1QVF - chains 0 and P of the 31 polymer chains in the assembly; structure by X-ray diffraction, 3.10 A resolution.

# Chain 0
Molecule: 23S ribosomal RNA
Source organism: Haloarcula marismortui
Sequence (2922 nucleotides; row label = number of the first residue in the row):
     2 UUGGCUACUAUGCCAGCUGGUGGAUUGCUCGGCUCAGGCGCUGAUGAAGG
    52 ACGUGCCAAGCUGCGAUAAGCCAUGGGGAGCCGCACGGAGGCGAAGAACC
   102 AUGGAUUUCCGAAUGAGAAUCUCUCUAACAAUUGCUUCGCGCAAUGAGGA
   152 ACCCCGAGAACUGAAACAUCUCAGUAUCGGGAGGAACAGAAAACGCAAUG
   202 UGAUGUCGUUAGUAACCGCGAGUGAACGCGAUACAGCCCAAACCGAAGCC
   252 CUCACGGGCAAUGUGGUGUCAGGGCUACCUCUCAUCAGCCGACCGUCUCG
   302 ACGAAGUCUCUUGGAACAGAGCGUGAUACAGGGUGACAACCCCGUACUCG
   352 AGACCAGUACGACGUGCGGUAGUGCCAGAGUAGCGGGGGUUGGAUAUCCC
   402 UCGCGAAUAACGCAGGCAUCGACUGCGAAGGCUAAACACAACCUGAGACC
   452 GAUAGUGAACAAGUAGUGUGAACGAACGCUGCAAAGUACCCUCAGAAGGG
   502 AGGCGAAAUAGAGCAUGAAAUCAGUUGGCGAUCGAGCGACAGGGCAUACA
   552 AGGUCCCUCGACGAAUGACCGACGCGCGAGCGUCCAGUAAGACUCACGGG
   602 AAGCCGAUGUUCUGUCGUACGUUUUGAAAAACGAGCCAGGGAGUGUGUCU
   652 GCAUGGCAAGUCUAACCGGAGUAUCCGGGGAGGCACAGGGAAACCGACAU
   702 GGCCGCAGGGCUUUGCCCGAGGGCCGCCGUCUUCAAGGGCGGGGAGCCAU
   752 GUGGACACGACCCGAAUCCGGACGAUCUACGCAUGGACAAGAUGAAGCGU
   802 GCCGAAAGGCACGUGGAAGUCUGUUAGAGUUGGUGUCCUACAAUACCCUC
   852 UCGUGAUCUAUGUGUAGGGGUGAAAGGCCCAUCGAGUCCGGCAACAGCUG
   902 GUUCCAAUCGAAACAUGUCGAAGCAUGACCUCCGCCGAGGUAGUCUGUGA
   952 GGUAGAGCGACCGAUUGGUGUGUCCGCCUCCGAGAGGAGUCGGCACACCU
  1002 GUCAAACUCCAAACUUACAGACGCCGUUUGACGCGGGGAUUCCGGUGCGC
  1052 GGGGUAAGCCUGUGUACCAGGAGGGGAACAACCCAGAGAUAGGUUAAGGU
  1102 CCCCAAGUGUGGAUUAAGUGUAAUCCUCUGAAGGUGGUCUCGAGCCCUAG
  1152 ACAGCCGGGAGGUGAGCUUAGAAGCAGCUACCCUCUAAGAAAAGCGUAAC
  1202 AGCUUACCGGCCGAGGUUUGAGGCGCCCAAAAUGAUCGGGACUCAAAUCC
  1252 ACCACCGAGACCUGUCCGUACCACUCAUACUGGUAAUCGAGUAGAUUGGC
  1302 GCUCUAAUUGGAUGGAAGUAGGGGUGAAAACUCCUAUGGACCGAUUAGUG
  1352 ACGAAAAUCCUGGCCAUAGUAGCAGCGAUAGUCGGGUGAGAACCCCGACG
  1402 GCCUAAUGGAUAAGGGUUCCUCAGCACUGCUGAUCAGCUGAGGGUUAGCC
  1452 GGUCCUAAGUCAUACCGCAACUCGACUAUGACGAAAUGGGAAACGGGUUA
  1502 AUAUUCCCGUGCCACUAUGCAGUGAAAGUUGACGCCCUGGGGUCGAUCAC
  1552 GCUGGGCAUUCGCCCAGUCGAACCGUCCAACUCCGUGGAAGCCGUAAUGG
  1602 CAGGAAGCGGACGAACGGCGGCAUAGGGAAACGUGAUUCAACCUGGGGCC
  1652 CAUGAAAAGACGAGCAUAGUGUCCGUACCGAGAACCGACACAGGUGUCCA
  1702 UGGCGGCGAAAGCCAAGGCCUGUCGGGAGCAACCAACGUUAGGGAAUUCG
  1752 GCAAGUUAGUCCCGUACCUUCGGAAGAAGGGAUGCCUGCUCCGGAACGGA
  1802 GCAGGUCGCAGUGACUCGGAAGCUCGGACUGUCUAGUAACAACAUAGGUG
  1852 ACCGCAAAUCCGCAAGGACUCGUACGGUCACUGAAUCCUGCCCAGUGCAG
  1902 GUAUCUGAACACCUCGUACAAGAGGACGAAGGACCUGUCAACGGCGGGGG
  1952 UAACUAUGACCCUCUUAAGGUAGCGUAGUACCUUGCCGCAUCAGUAGCGG
  2002 CUUGCAUGAAUGGAUUAACCAGAGCUUCACUGUCCCAACGUUGGGCCCGG
  2052 UGAACUGUACAUUCCAGUGCGGAGUCUGGAGACACCCAGGGGGAAGCGAA
  2102 GACCCUAUGGAGCUUUACUGCAGGCUGUCGCUGAGACGUGGUCGCCGAUG
  2152 UGCAGCAUAGGUAGGAGACACUACACAGGUACCCGCGCUAGCGGGCCACC
  2202 GAGUCAACAGUGAAAUACUACCCGUCGGUGACUGCGACUCUCACUCCGGG
  2252 AGGAGGACACCGAUAGCCGGGCAGUUUGACUGGGGCGGUACGCGCUCGAA
  2302 AAGAUAUCGAGCGCGCCCUAUGGCUAUCUCAGCCGGGACAGAGACCCGGC
  2352 GAAGAGUGCAAGAGCAAAAGAUAGCUUGACAGUGUUCUUCCCAACGAGGA
  2402 ACGCUGACGCGAAAGCGUGGUCUAGCGAACCAAUUAGCCUGCUUGAUGCG
  2452 GGCAAUUGAUGACAGAAAAGCUACCCUAGGGAUAACAGAGUCGUCACUCG
  2502 CAAGAGCACAUAUCGACCGAGUGGCUUGCUACCUCGAUGUCGGUUCCCUC
  2552 CAUCCUGCCCGUGCAGAAGCGGGCAAGGGUGAGGUUGUUCGCCUAUUAAA
  2602 GGAGGUCGUGAGCUGGGUUUAGACCGUCGUGAGACAGGUCGGCUGCUAUC
  2652 UACUGGGUGUGUAAUGGUGUCUGACAAGAACGACCGUAUAGUACGAGAGG
  2702 AACUACGGUUGGUGGCCACUGGUGUACCGGUUGUUCGAGAGAGCACGUGC
  2752 CGGGUAGCCACGCCACACGGGGUAAGAGCUGAACGCAUCUAAGCUCGAAA
  2802 CCCACUUGGAAAAGAGACACCGCCGAGGUCCCGCGUACAAGACGCGGUCG
  2852 AUAGACUCGGGGUGUGCGCGUCGAGGUAACGAGACGUUAAGCCCACGAGC
  2902 ACUAACAGACCAAAGCCAUCAU
Unresolved in the structure: 2-9, 126-127, 715, 971-998, 1560, 1952-1963, 2137-2236, 2339-2343, 2665-2666, 2915-2923
Bound ions: Mg2+ site 1 near G28 (its only coordinating residue here); Na+ site 1: C40, G41; Na+ site 2: G56, A59, G61; Na+ site 3 near U108 (its only coordinating residue here); Mg2+ site 2 near U115 (its only coordinating residue here); Na+ site 4: C141, G142; Na+ site 5 near U146 (its only coordinating residue here); Mg2+ site 3: C162, U2276; K+ site 1: C162, U163, U172; Mg2+ site 4: A165, A167, C168; Na+ site 6: A165, A166, A167; Mg2+ site 5: A166, G219; 63 more Na+ sites not listed; 98 more Mg2+ sites not listed; 1 more K+ sites not listed

# Chain P
Protein: 50S ribosomal protein L21e
Source organism: Haloarcula marismortui
UniProt: P12734 (RL21_HALMA); residue numbers follow UniProt; this construct covers 1-95
Sequence (95 residues; row label = number of the first residue in the row):
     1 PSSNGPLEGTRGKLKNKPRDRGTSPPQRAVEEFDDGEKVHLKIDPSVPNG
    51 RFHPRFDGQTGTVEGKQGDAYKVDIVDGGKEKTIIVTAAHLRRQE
Bound ions: Na+: Asp20, Gly22, Ser24, Ser46

# Chain 0 / chain P interface
Pairs across the interface (110):
  G948(0) with Gln94(P), base contact; Glu95(P), hydrogen bond to the sugar
  U949(0) with His40(P), hydrogen bond to the base; Gln94(P), hydrogen bond to the base; Glu95(P), hydrogen bond to the sugar
  G950(0) with His40(P), sugar contact; Gly58(P), hydrogen bond to the base
  A951(0) with Lys42(P), phosphate contact; Asp57(P), sugar contact; Gly58(P), sugar contact
  G952(0) with Lys42(P), salt bridge to the phosphate
  G953(0) with Gly12(P), phosphate contact; Lys13(P), hydrogen bond to the phosphate; Lys17(P), base contact
  A1007(0) with Arg11(P), phosphate contact
  C1008(0) with Arg11(P), salt bridge to the phosphate
  U1009(0) with Lys15(P), salt bridge to the phosphate
  C1010(0) with Pro18(P), phosphate contact
  A1018(0) with Gly58(P), sugar contact; Gln59(P), hydrogen bond to the sugar; Thr60(P), hydrogen bond to the base
  C1019(0) with Lys38(P), hydrogen bond to the phosphate; Thr60(P), sugar contact; Gln94(P), hydrogen bond to the base
  A1020(0) with Lys38(P), salt bridge to the phosphate
  G2295(0) with Ser3(P), base contact; Asn4(P), hydrogen bond to the phosphate; Gly5(P), hydrogen bond to the phosphate
  C2296(0) with Ser2(P), hydrogen bond to the base; Ser3(P), hydrogen bond to the phosphate; Asn4(P), phosphate contact; Gly5(P), hydrogen bond to the phosphate; Pro6(P), phosphate contact; Leu7(P), hydrogen bond to the phosphate; Glu8(P), hydrogen bond to the phosphate
  U2297(0) with Ser2(P), hydrogen bond to the base; Leu7(P), phosphate contact; Glu8(P), phosphate contact; Gly9(P), hydrogen bond to the phosphate; Thr10(P), hydrogen bond to the phosphate; Arg11(P), hydrogen bond to the sugar
  C2298(0) with Ser2(P), base contact; Arg11(P), salt bridge to the phosphate
  G2299(0) with Pro1(P), base contact
  A2300(0) with Pro1(P), base contact
  G2304(0) with Lys13(P), salt bridge to the phosphate; Arg55(P), phosphate contact
  A2305(0) with Arg55(P), salt bridge to the phosphate
  U2306(0) with Pro1(P), phosphate contact
  A2307(0) with Pro1(P), phosphate contact
  A2353(0) with Arg21(P), hydrogen bond to the base
  A2354(0) with Arg21(P), salt bridge to the phosphate
  G2363(0) with Leu7(P), base contact; Arg11(P), hydrogen bond to the phosphate
  A2364(0) with Arg11(P), salt bridge to the phosphate; Leu14(P), hydrogen bond to the sugar; Lys15(P), phosphate contact
  G2365(0) with Leu14(P), sugar contact; Lys15(P), phosphate contact; Asn16(P), hydrogen bond to the phosphate; Pro45(P), sugar contact; Ser46(P), phosphate contact
  C2366(0) with Arg21(P), phosphate contact; Gly22(P), hydrogen bond to the phosphate; Thr23(P), phosphate contact; Ser46(P), hydrogen bond to the phosphate
  A2367(0) with Gly22(P), phosphate contact; Thr23(P), hydrogen bond to the phosphate
  A2370(0) with Ser46(P), hydrogen bond to the base; Pro48(P), base contact
  G2385(0) with Gln67(P), base contact
  U2386(0) with Gln67(P), hydrogen bond to the base
  U2387(0) with Thr83(P), hydrogen bond to the sugar; Ile85(P), sugar contact
  C2388(0) with His53(P), sugar contact; Phe56(P), phosphate contact; Lys82(P), phosphate contact; Thr83(P), hydrogen bond to the phosphate
  U2389(0) with His53(P), sugar contact; Arg55(P), phosphate contact; Phe56(P), phosphate contact; Lys82(P), salt bridge to the phosphate
  U2390(0) with Asn4(P), sugar contact; Arg55(P), salt bridge to the phosphate
  C2392(0) with Arg55(P), hydrogen bond to the sugar; Asp77(P), hydrogen bond to the sugar; Lys82(P), hydrogen bond to the phosphate
  C2393(0) with Asp77(P), sugar contact; Gly78(P), sugar contact; Gly79(P), hydrogen bond to the phosphate; Lys80(P), phosphate contact; Lys82(P), salt bridge to the phosphate
  A2394(0) with Gly79(P), phosphate contact; Lys80(P), hydrogen bond to the phosphate
  A2395(0) with Lys80(P), salt bridge to the phosphate
  A2402(0) with Gly50(P), phosphate contact; Arg51(P), hydrogen bond to the sugar
  C2403(0) with Asn49(P), phosphate contact; Gly50(P), hydrogen bond to the phosphate; Gln67(P), hydrogen bond to the base; Ala70(P), phosphate contact; Ile85(P), sugar contact
  G2404(0) with Gln67(P), phosphate contact; Gly68(P), phosphate contact; Asp69(P), hydrogen bond to the phosphate; Ala70(P), phosphate contact
  C2423(0) with Leu7(P), base contact
  U2424(0) with Gly5(P), sugar contact; Pro6(P), sugar contact; Leu7(P), sugar contact
Interface residues without a listed pair, chain 0 (53 interface residues in all): C1011, A2303, G2310, A2311, C2391, U2422, A2425
Interface residues without a listed pair, chain P (52 interface residues in all): Ile84, Arg93

# In short
53 residues of chain 0 and 52 residues of chain P are in contact, with 41 hydrogen bonds and 13 salt bridges.
Polar contacts include U949(0)-His40(P), U949(0)-Gln94(P) and G950(0)-Gly58(P). C40(0) and G41(0) form the Na+
site 1.
Chain 0 is 23S ribosomal RNA and chain P is 50S ribosomal protein L21e, both from Haloarcula marismortui; the
structure, Structure of a deacylated tRNA minihelix bound to the E site of the large ribosomal subunit ...,
was determined by X-ray diffraction, deposited together with 1QVG.
